8HFO - chain A; structure by X-ray diffraction, 2.77 A resolution.

# Chain A
Name: L-cysteine:1D-myo-inositol 2-amino-2-deoxy-alpha-D-glucopyranoside ligase
From: Mycolicibacterium smegmatis MC2 155
Notes: EC 6.3.1.13
Reference sequence: A0QZY0 (MSHC_MYCS2); numbering as in UniProt (aligned over 1-412)
Sequence (413 residues; numbered 0 to 412; the number before each row is that of its first residue; numbering starts at 0):
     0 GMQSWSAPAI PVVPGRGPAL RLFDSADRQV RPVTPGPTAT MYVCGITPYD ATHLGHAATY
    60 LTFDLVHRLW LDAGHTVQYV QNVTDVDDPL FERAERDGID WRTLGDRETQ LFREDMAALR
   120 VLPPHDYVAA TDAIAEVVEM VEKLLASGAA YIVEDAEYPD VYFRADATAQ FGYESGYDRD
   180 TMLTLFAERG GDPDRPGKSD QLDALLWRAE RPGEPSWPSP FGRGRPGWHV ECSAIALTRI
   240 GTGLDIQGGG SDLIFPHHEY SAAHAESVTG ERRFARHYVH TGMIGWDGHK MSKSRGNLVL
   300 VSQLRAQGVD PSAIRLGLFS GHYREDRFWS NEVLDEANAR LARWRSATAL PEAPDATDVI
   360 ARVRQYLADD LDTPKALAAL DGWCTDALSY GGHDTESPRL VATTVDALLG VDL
Differences from the reference sequence: expression tag (0)
Ion coordination: Ca2+: A25, Y172, E351; Zn2+: C43, C231, H256 (together with XG8)
Small-molecule neighbours: XG8 (N-[(3M)-3-(thiophen-2-yl)benzene-1-sulfonyl]-L-cysteinamide): C43, G44, I45, T46, H52, G54, H55, T58, Y59, N81, T83, W227, C231, G249, S250, L252, H256, T280, G281, M282, K289
Swiss-Prot annotation at these positions:
  - motif: I45 to H55 ('HIGH' region), E187 to P192 ('ERGGDP' region), K289 to S293 ('KMSKS' region)
  - binding site (L-cysteinyl-5'-AMP): C43 to T46, T58, N81 to T83, W227, G249 to D251, I283
  - binding site (Zn(2+)): C43, C231, H256
  - mutagenesis: T46 (T46V: 100-fold decrease in catalytic turnover), H55 (H55A: 40-fold decrease in catalytic turnover), T83 (T83V: Almost no effect), W227 (W227F/H: 100-fold decrease in catalytic turnover), D251 (D251A: 1200-fold decfrease in catalytic turnover; D251N: 400-fold decrease in catalytic turnover)

# Summary
Bound to chain A: compound XG8. A25, Y172 and E351 form the Ca2+ site. The Zn2+ site is built by C43, C231 and
H256. From UniProt: 13 L-cysteinyl-5'-AMP-binding residues, 3 Zn2+-binding residues and 5 mutagenesis sites.
Chain A is L-cysteine:1D-myo-inositol 2-amino-2-deoxy-alpha-D-glucopyranoside ligase (Mycolicibacterium
smegmatis MC2 155); the structure, Crystal Structure of Mycobacterium smegmatis MshC in Complex with Compound
7d, was determined by X-ray diffraction (same publication as 8HFM and 8HFN).
